Entry 6WB1 (electron microscopy, 4.70 A resolution (low resolution: residue-level contacts below are approximate; hydrogen-bond / salt-bridge calls are withheld)); this record covers chains C and A of the 4 polymer chains in the assembly.

# Chain C
Molecule: HIV-1 viral RNA genome fragment
Sequence (101 nucleotides; numbered 123 to 223; the number before each row is that of its first residue):
   123 GACUCUGGUA ACUAGAGAUC CCUCAGACCC UUUUAGUCAG UGUGGAAAAU CUCUAGCAGU
   183 GGCGCCCGAA CAGGGACUUG AAAGCGAAAG UAAAGCCAGA G
Disordered / not traced: 123-133, 138-174, 204-223

# Chain A
Name: Reverse transcriptase/ribonuclease H
Organism: Human immunodeficiency virus type 1 group M subtype B (isolate BH10)
Notes: EC 2.7.7.49, 2.7.7.7, 3.1.26.13
UniProtKB: P03366 (POL_HV1B1); residues 1-560 here correspond to UniProt positions 600-1159 (UniProt number = residue number + 599)
Sequence (562 residues; row label = number of the first residue in the row; numbers below 1 keep their minus sign (Met-1 is residue -1)):
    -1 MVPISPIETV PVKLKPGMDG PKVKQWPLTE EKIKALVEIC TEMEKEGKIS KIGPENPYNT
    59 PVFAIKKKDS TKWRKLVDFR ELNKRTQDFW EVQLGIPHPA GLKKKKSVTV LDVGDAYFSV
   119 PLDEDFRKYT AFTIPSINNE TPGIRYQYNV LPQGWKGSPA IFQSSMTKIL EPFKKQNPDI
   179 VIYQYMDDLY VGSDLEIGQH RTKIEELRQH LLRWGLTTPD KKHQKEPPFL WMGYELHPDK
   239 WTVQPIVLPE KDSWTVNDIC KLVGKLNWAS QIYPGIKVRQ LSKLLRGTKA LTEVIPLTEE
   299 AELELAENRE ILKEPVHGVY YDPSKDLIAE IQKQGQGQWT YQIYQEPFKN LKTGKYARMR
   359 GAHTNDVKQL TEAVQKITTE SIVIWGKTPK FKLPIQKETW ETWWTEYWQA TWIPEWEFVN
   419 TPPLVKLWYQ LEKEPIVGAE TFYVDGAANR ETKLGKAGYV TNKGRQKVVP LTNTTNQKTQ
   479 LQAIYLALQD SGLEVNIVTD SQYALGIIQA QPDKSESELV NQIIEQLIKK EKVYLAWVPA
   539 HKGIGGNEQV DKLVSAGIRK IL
Disordered / not traced: -1 to 3, 133-142, 358, 461-462, 559-560
Construct notes: expression tag (-1 to 0); engineered mutation Cys258 (Gln857 in P03366), Gln478 (Glu1077 in P03366); conflict Ser280 (Cys879 in P03366)
Curated features (UniProtKB/Swiss-Prot):
  - region: Phe227 to His235 (RT 'primer grip')
  - motif: Trp398 to Trp414 (Tryptophan repeat motif)
  - binding site (Mg(2+)): Asp110, Asp185, Asp186, Asp443, Asp498, Asp549
  - site: Trp401 (Essential for RT p66/p51 heterodimerization), Trp414 (Essential for RT p66/p51 heterodimerization), Phe440, Tyr441 (Cleavage), Leu560 (Cleavage)
What the authors report for this chain:
  - mutagenesis - A355C: unchanged catalytic activity
  - mutagenesis - E478Q: abolished catalytic activity (citing earlier work)

# Chain C / chain A interface
Contacting residue pairs (15; chain C residue first):
  C134(C) - Trp24(A)
  G178(C) - Trp24(A)
  C179(C) - Trp24(A)
  C179(C) - Ile63(A)
  C179(C) - Asp76(A)
  A180(C) - Asp76(A)
  A180(C) - Gly152(A)
  G183(C) - Trp266(A)
  G184(C) - Gly262(A)
  G184(C) - Asn265(A)
  C185(C) - Cys258(A)
  C185(C) - Val261(A)
  C185(C) - Asn265(A)
  G197(C) - Arg448(A)
  A198(C) - Arg448(A)
Other interface residues (no listed pair), chain C (12 interface residues in all): U182, G195, A203
Other interface residues (no listed pair), chain A (15 interface residues in all): Val75, Ile94, Tyr183, Gln475, Lys540

# Overview
12 residues of chain C and 15 residues of chain A are in contact. UniProt lists 6 Mg2+-binding residues on
chain A. From the paper: E478Q of chain A abolishes catalytic activity; A355C of chain A leaves catalytic
activity unchanged.
Chain C is HIV-1 viral RNA genome fragment and chain A is Reverse transcriptase/ribonuclease H (Human
immunodeficiency virus type 1 group M subtype B (isolate BH10)); the structure, +3 extended HIV-1 reverse
transcriptase initiation complex core (intermediate state), was determined by electron microscopy together
with 6WAZ, 6WB0 and 6WB2 from the same study.
